PDB entry 6HXX | electron microscopy, 3.40 A resolution | chains AA and AI of the 70 polymer chains in the assembly

== Chain AA (and AI) ==
Molecule: Coat protein
Source organism: Potato virus Y
Notes: chain AI of this document is another copy of the same molecule, construct and numbering; everything in this record applies to it too
Reference sequence: A0A0A7DJ81 (A0A0A7DJ81_9POTV); residue numbers follow UniProt; this construct covers 1-267
Amino-acid sequence (267 residues; each row starts with the number of its first residue):
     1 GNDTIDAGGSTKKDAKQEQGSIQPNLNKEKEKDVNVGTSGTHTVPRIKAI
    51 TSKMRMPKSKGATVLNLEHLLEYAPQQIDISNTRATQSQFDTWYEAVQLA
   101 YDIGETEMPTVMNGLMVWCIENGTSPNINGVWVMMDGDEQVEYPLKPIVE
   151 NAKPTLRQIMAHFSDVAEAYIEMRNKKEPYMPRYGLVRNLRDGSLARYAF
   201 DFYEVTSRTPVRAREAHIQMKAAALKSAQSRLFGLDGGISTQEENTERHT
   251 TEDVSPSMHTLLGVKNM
Not modelled in the structure: 1-43
What the authors report for this chain:
  - binding site for the 5-nt RNA strand: Ser-125, Arg-157, Asp-201
  - binding site for the 5-nt RNA strand: Ser-240
  - self-association interface (contacts with another copy of this molecule): Val-44 to Gln-77, Arg-188 to Leu-195

== How chain AA and chain AI interact ==
Pairs across the interface (30; chain AA residue first):
  Thr-92(AA) with Lys-177(AI)
  Glu-150(AA) with Pro-179(AI)
  Lys-153(AA) with Asn-175(AI); Glu-178(AI); Pro-179(AI)
  Arg-231(AA) with Arg-191(AI)
  Leu-232(AA) with Asn-189(AI); Leu-190(AI), hydrophobic; Arg-191(AI), hydrogen bond (backbone-backbone); Asp-192(AI)
  Phe-233(AA) with Arg-188(AI); Asn-189(AI); Leu-190(AI), hydrophobic; Arg-191(AI), hydrogen bond (backbone-side chain); Ala-216(AI); Gln-219(AI); Met-220(AI), hydrophobic
  Gly-234(AA) with Arg-188(AI); Asn-189(AI), hydrogen bond (backbone-side chain); Arg-191(AI)
  Leu-235(AA) with Asn-189(AI), hydrogen bond (backbone-side chain)
  Asp-236(AA) with Val-187(AI); Arg-188(AI), salt bridge; Ala-223(AI); Lys-226(AI), salt bridge
  Gly-237(AA) with Val-187(AI), hydrogen bond (backbone-backbone)
  Gly-238(AA) with Lys-226(AI), hydrogen bond (backbone-side chain)
  Thr-241(AA) with Lys-226(AI)
  Glu-247(AA) with Leu-235(AI)
  Arg-248(AA) with Leu-235(AI)
Also at the interface, not in a pair above, chain AI (18 interface residues in all): Arg-212, Ala-224

== Summary ==
Chain AA and chain AI form an interface of 14 and 18 residues respectively; the contacts include 6 hydrogen
bonds and 2 salt bridges. Polar pairs include Asp-236(AA)/Arg-188(AI), Asp-236(AA)/Lys-226(AI) and
Phe-233(AA)/Arg-191(AI). The paper reports a binding site for the 5-nt RNA strand at Ser-125(AA), Arg-157(AA)
and Asp-201(AA) among others; a self-association interface involving Val-44(AA) and Arg-188(AA).
Chain AA and chain AI are both Coat protein (Potato virus Y); the structure, Potato virus Y, was determined by
electron microscopy together with 6HXZ from the same study.
